PDB entry 4Z1M | X-ray diffraction, 3.30 A resolution | chains E and G of the 10 polymer chains in the assembly

[Chain E]
Molecule: ATP synthase subunit beta, mitochondrial
Source organism: Bos taurus
Notes: EC 3.6.3.14
UniProt: P00829 (ATPB_BOVIN); residues -3 to 478 here correspond to UniProt positions 47-528 (UniProt number = residue number + 50)
Sequence (482 residues; numbered -3 to 478; the number before each row is that of its first residue; numbers below 1 keep their minus sign (Ala-3 is residue -3)):
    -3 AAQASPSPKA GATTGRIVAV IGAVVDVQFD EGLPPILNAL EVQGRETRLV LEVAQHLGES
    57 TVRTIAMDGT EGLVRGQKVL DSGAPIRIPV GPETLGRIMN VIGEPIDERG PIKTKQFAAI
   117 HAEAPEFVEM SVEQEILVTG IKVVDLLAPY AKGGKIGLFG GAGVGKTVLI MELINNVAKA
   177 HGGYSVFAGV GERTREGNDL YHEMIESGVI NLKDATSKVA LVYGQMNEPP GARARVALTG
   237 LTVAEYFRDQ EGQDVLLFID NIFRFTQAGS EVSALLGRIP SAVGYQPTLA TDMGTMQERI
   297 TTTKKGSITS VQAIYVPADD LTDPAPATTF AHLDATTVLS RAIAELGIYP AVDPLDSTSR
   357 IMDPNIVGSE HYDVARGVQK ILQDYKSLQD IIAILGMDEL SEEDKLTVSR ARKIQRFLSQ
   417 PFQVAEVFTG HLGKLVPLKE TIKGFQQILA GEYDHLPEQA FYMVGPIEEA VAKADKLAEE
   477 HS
Unresolved in the structure: -3 to 7, 478
Curated features (UniProtKB/Swiss-Prot):
  - binding site (ADP): Gly159, Val160, Gly161, Lys162, Thr163, Val164
  - binding site (ATP): Gly159, Gly161, Lys162, Thr163, Val164, Arg189
  - binding site (phosphate): Gly159, Val160, Gly161, Lys162, Thr163
  - binding site (Mg(2+)): Thr163, Glu188
  - modified residue: Lys74 (N6-acetyllysine), Lys111 (N6-acetyllysine), Lys148 (N6-acetyllysine), Lys209 (N6-acetyllysine), Lys214 (N6-acetyllysine), Thr262 (Phosphothreonine), Ser365 (Phosphoserine), Lys376 (N6-acetyllysine), Ser383 (Phosphoserine), Lys430 (N6-acetyllysine), Lys435 (N6-acetyllysine), Lys472 (N6-acetyllysine)
  - glycosylation: Ser56 (O-linked (GlcNAc) serine)
From the paper describing this entry:
  - conformationally variable residues (loop rearrangement, side-chain flip): Gly187 to Arg189, Gln221, Asn223, Arg260
  - contacts within the chain: Glu188-Arg260 (salt bridge)

[Chain G]
Molecule: ATP synthase subunit gamma, mitochondrial
Source organism: Bos taurus
UniProt: P05631 (ATPG_BOVIN); residues 1-273 here correspond to UniProt positions 26-298 (UniProt number = residue number + 25)
Sequence (273 residues; each row starts with the number of its first residue):
     1 ATLKDITRRL KSIKNIQKIT KSMKMVAAAK YARAERELKP ARVYGVGSLA LYEKADIKTP
    61 EDKKKHLIIG VSSDRGLCGA IHSSVAKQMK SEAANLAAAG KEVKIIGVGD KIRSILHRTH
   121 SDQFLVTFKE VGRRPPTFGD ASVIALELLN SGYEFDEGSI IFNRFRSVIS YKTEEKPIFS
   181 LDTISSAESM SIYDDIDADV LRNYQEYSLA NIIYYSLKES TTSEQSARMT AMDNASKNAS
   241 EMIDKLTLTF NRTRQAVITK ELIEIISGAA ALD
Unresolved in the structure: 45-72, 92-107, 154-163, 174-204, 273
Curated features (UniProtKB/Swiss-Prot):
  - modified residue: Lys14 (N6-acetyllysine), Lys24 (N6-succinyllysine), Lys30 (N6-acetyllysine), Lys90 (N6-acetyllysine), Ser121 (Phosphoserine), Lys129 (N6-acetyllysine), Lys172 (N6-acetyllysine), Lys245 (N6-succinyllysine)

[Interface between chain E and chain G]
Pairs across the interface (20):
  Ile275(E) - Ile266(G)  hydrophobic
  Pro276(E) - Leu262(G)  hydrophobic
  Pro276(E) - Ile266(G)
  Ala278(E) - Thr259(G)
  Val279(E) - Gln255(G)
  Val279(E) - Ile258(G)  hydrophobic
  Val279(E) - Thr259(G)  hydrogen bond (backbone-side chain)
  Gly280(E) - Leu262(G)
  Asp316(E) - Asn251(G)  hydrogen bond
  Asp316(E) - Arg254(G)  salt bridge
  Asp316(E) - Gln255(G)  hydrogen bond
  Thr318(E) - Gln255(G)  hydrogen bond
  Asp319(E) - Arg254(G)  salt bridge
  Asp319(E) - Gln255(G)
  Ile390(E) - Lys24(G)
  Ile390(E) - Met25(G)  hydrophobic
  Ile390(E) - Ala28(G)
  Leu391(E) - Tyr31(G)  hydrophobic
  Leu391(E) - Val168(G)  hydrophobic
  Glu395(E) - Val168(G)
Also at the interface, not in a pair above, chain E (15 interface residues in all): Ser277, Ala314, Pro320, Ala389
Also at the interface, not in a pair above, chain G (13 interface residues in all): Met229

[Summary]
The interface between chain E and chain G involves 15 residues on one side and 13 on the other; the contacts
include 4 hydrogen bonds and 2 salt bridges. Among the polar pairs are Asp316(E)-Arg254(G),
Asp319(E)-Arg254(G) and Val279(E)-Thr259(G). The paper reports conformational variability at Gly187(E),
Gln221(E) and Asn223(E) among others; contacts within the chain involving Glu188(E) and Arg260(E).
Chain E is ATP synthase subunit beta, mitochondrial and chain G is ATP synthase subunit gamma, mitochondrial,
both from Bos taurus; the structure, Bovine F1-ATPase inhibited by three copies of the inhibitor protein IF1
crystallised in the presence of ..., was determined by X-ray diffraction, deposited together with 4YXW.
